8G0Z - chains C and M of the 7 polymer chains in the assembly; structure by electron microscopy, 3.61 A resolution.

# Chain C
Name: DnaB-like replicative helicase
From: Escherichia phage T4
Notes: EC 3.6.4.-
UniProtKB: A0A7S9SV99 (A0A7S9SV99_BPT4); residues 1-432 here = UniProt positions 1-432
Amino-acid sequence (432 residues; numbered 1 to 432; the number before each row is that of its first residue):
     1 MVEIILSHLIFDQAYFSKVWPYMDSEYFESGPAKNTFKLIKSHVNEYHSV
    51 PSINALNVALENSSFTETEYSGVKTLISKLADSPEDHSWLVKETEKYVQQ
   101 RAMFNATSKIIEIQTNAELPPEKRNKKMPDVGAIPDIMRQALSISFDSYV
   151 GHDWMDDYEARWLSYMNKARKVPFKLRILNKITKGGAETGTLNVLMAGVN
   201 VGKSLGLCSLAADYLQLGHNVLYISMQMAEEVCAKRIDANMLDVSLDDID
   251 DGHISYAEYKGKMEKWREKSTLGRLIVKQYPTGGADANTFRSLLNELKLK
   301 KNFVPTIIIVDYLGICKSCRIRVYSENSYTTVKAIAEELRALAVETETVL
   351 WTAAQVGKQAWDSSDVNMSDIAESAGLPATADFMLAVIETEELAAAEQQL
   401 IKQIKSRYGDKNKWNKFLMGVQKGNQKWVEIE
Differences from the reference sequence: engineered mutation Gln-227 (Glu in A0A7S9SV99)
Small-molecule neighbours:
  - ATP-gamma-S (AGS; phosphothiophosphoric acid-adenylate ester), molecule 1: Gly-198, Val-199, Asn-200, Val-201, Gly-202, Lys-203, Ser-204, Leu-205, Met-228, Arg-236, Leu-246, Gln-355, Lys-423, Gln-426
  - ATP-gamma-S (AGS), molecule 2: Pro-378, Ala-379, Lys-405, Ser-406, Arg-407, Tyr-408, Gly-409, Asp-410, Lys-411

# Chain M
Molecule: 12-nt DNA strand
Sequence (12 nucleotides; numbered 6 to 17; the number before each row is that of its first residue):
     6 TTTTTTTTTTTT

# Chain C / chain M interface
Pairs across the interface - 10 pairs, chain C then chain M:
  Asn-327(C) / DT11(M)  base contact
  Asn-327(C) / DT12(M)  base contact
  Tyr-329(C) / DT12(M)  phosphate contact
  Tyr-329(C) / DT13(M)  phosphate contact
  Lys-358(C) / DT15(M)  phosphate contact
  Ala-372(C) / DT14(M)  phosphate contact
  Glu-373(C) / DT13(M)  phosphate contact
  Glu-373(C) / DT14(M)  hydrogen bond to the phosphate
  Ser-374(C) / DT13(M)  phosphate contact
  Ala-375(C) / DT13(M)  hydrogen bond to the phosphate

# In short
7 residues of chain C and 5 residues of chain M are in contact, with 2 hydrogen bonds. Polar pairs include
Glu-373(C)/DT14(M) and Ala-375(C)/DT13(M). Bound to chain C: ATP-gamma-S.
Here chain C is DnaB-like replicative helicase (Escherichia phage T4) and chain M is a 12-nt DNA strand. Entry
8G0Z (Mutant bacteriophage T4 gp41 helicase hexamer bound with single strand DNA and ATPgammaS in the stalled
...) was determined by electron microscopy together with 8DTP, 8DUE, 8DVF, 8DVI, 8DW6, 8DWJ and 8GAO from the
same study.
